9GH7 - chains A and P; structure by X-ray diffraction, 2.08 A resolution.

== Chain A ==
Protein: Transferrin receptor protein 1
Organism: Homo sapiens
UniProt: P02786 (TFR1_HUMAN); residue numbers follow UniProt; this construct covers 89-760
Sequence (678 residues; each row starts with the number of its first residue):
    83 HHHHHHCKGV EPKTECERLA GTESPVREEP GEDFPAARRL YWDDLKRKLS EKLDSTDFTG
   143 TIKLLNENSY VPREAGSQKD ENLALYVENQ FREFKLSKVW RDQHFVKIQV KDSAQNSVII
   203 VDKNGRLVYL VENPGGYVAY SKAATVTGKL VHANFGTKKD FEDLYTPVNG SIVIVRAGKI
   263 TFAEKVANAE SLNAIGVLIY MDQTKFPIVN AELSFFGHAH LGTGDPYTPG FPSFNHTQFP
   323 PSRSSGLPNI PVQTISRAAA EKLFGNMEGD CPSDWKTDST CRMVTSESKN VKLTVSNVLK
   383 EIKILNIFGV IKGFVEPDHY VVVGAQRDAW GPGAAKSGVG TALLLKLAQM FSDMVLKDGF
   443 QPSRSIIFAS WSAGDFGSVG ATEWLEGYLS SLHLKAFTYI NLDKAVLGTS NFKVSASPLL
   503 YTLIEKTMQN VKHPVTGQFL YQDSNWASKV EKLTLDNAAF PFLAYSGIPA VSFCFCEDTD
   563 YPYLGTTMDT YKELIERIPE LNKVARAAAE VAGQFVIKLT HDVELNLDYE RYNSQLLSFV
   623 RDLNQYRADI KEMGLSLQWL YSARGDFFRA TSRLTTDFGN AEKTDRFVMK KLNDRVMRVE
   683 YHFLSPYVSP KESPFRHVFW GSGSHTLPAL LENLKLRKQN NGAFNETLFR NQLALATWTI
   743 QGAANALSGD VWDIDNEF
Unresolved in the structure: 83-121, 758-760
Construct notes: expression tag (83-88)
Disulfide bonds: Cys353-Cys363, Cys556-Cys558
Glycans and other covalent adducts: N-acetylglucosamine (NAG) linked to Asn317, Asn727
Metal / ion sites: Ca2+: Thr310, Phe313, Glu465, Glu468
Small-molecule neighbours: A1ILE (1-(3,5-diethanoyl-1,3,5-triazinan-1-yl)ethanone): Pro154, Glu156, Trp412, Gly413, Pro414, Thr569
Swiss-Prot annotation at these positions:
  - motif: Arg646 to Asp648 (Cell attachment site)
  - site: Arg100, Leu101 (Cleavage)
  - glycosylation: Thr104 (O-linked (GalNAc...) threonine), Asn251 (N-linked (GlcNAc...) asparagine), Asn317 (N-linked (GlcNAc...) asparagine), Asn727 (N-linked (GlcNAc...) asparagine)
  - mutagenesis: Leu619 (L619A: 20-fold reduced affinity for transferrin receptor. No binding to HFE), Val622 (V622A: No significant effect on binding to transferrin nor HFE), Arg623 (R623A: No significant effect on binding to transferrin nor HFE), Arg629 (R629A: >5-fold reduced affinity for transferrin. >10-fold reduced affinity for HFE), Gln640 (Q640A: No effect on binding to transferrin. >10-fold reduced affinity for HFE), Trp641 (W641A: No significant effect on binding to transferrin nor HFE), Tyr643 (Y643A: 20-fold reduced affinity for transferrin. No binding to HFE), Ser644 (S644A: No significant effect on binding to transferrin nor HFE), Arg646 (R646A/H: No binding to transferrin; R646K: 5% binding to transferrin), Gly647 (G647A: Large effect on affinity for transferrin. 4-fold reduced affinity for HFE), Asp648 (D648A: 16% binding to transferrin; D648E: 57% binding to transferrin), Phe650 (F650Q: >5-fold reduced affinity for transferrin. >10-fold reduced affinity for HFE)

== Chain P ==
Protein: Bicyclic peptide
Sequence (15 residues; each row starts with the number of its first residue; numbering starts at 0):
     0 A
    0A C
     1 PPDAHLG
    7A C
     8 ISW
   10A C
    11 A
Unresolved in the structure: 11
Glycans and other covalent adducts: 1-(3,5-diethanoyl-1,3,5-triazinan-1-yl)ethanone (A1ILE) linked to Cys0A, Cys7A, Cys10A
Small-molecule neighbours: A1ILE (1-(3,5-diethanoyl-1,3,5-triazinan-1-yl)ethanone): Ala4, Gly7, Ser9, Trp10
From the paper describing this entry:
  - mutagenesis - L6A (5-fold): decreased binding to Transferrin receptor protein 1 (chain A)
  - mutagenesis - P2A, H5A: unchanged binding to Transferrin receptor protein 1 (chain A)

== Interface between chain A and chain P ==
Contacting residue pairs (30; chain A residue first):
  Asn150(A) - Pro1(P)
  Val153(A) - Pro1(P)
  Pro154(A) - Ala4(P)
  Pro154(A) - Gly7(P)
  Pro154(A) - Cys7A(P)  hydrophobic
  Arg155(A) - Gly7(P)
  Glu156(A) - Gly7(P)  hydrogen bond (backbone-backbone)
  Glu156(A) - Cys7A(P)
  Glu156(A) - Ile8(P)  hydrogen bond (side chain-backbone)
  Glu156(A) - Ser9(P)  hydrogen bond
  Ala157(A) - Ile8(P)
  Gly158(A) - Ile8(P)
  Ser159(A) - Leu6(P)
  Ser159(A) - Gly7(P)
  Ser159(A) - Cys7A(P)
  Ser159(A) - Ile8(P)
  Gln160(A) - Leu6(P)  hydrogen bond (backbone-backbone)
  Lys161(A) - Pro1(P)
  Lys161(A) - Asp3(P)  salt bridge
  Lys161(A) - Leu6(P)  hydrogen bond (backbone-backbone)
  Lys161(A) - Gly7(P)
  Ile190(A) - Ile8(P)  hydrophobic
  Val192(A) - Ile8(P)
  Val192(A) - Ser9(P)
  Lys193(A) - Ser9(P)
  Lys193(A) - Trp10(P)  hydrogen bond (backbone-backbone)
  Asp194(A) - Trp10(P)
  Ser195(A) - Trp10(P)
  Tyr219(A) - Ser9(P)
  Lys382(A) - Ile8(P)  hydrogen bond (side chain-backbone)
Other interface residues (no listed pair), chain A (20 interface residues in all): Ile384, Trp412, Phe458
Other interface residues (no listed pair), chain P (10 interface residues in all): Cys0A
The authors on this interface:
  - interface residues, chain A: Ser159(A)

== Overview ==
20 residues of chain A and 10 residues of chain P are in contact; the contacts include 7 hydrogen bonds and 1
salt bridge. Among the polar pairs are Lys161(A)-Asp3(P), Glu156(A)-Ile8(P) and Glu156(A)-Ser9(P). From the
paper: L6A of chain P reduces binding to Transferrin receptor protein 1 (chain A); the interface residue
Ser159(A); 3 substitutions were tested in all.
Here chain A is Transferrin receptor protein 1 (Homo sapiens) and chain P is Bicyclic peptide. Entry 9GH7
(Complex of human TfR1 with a potent bicyclic peptide) was determined by X-ray diffraction.
